PDB entry 6GWE | X-ray diffraction, 2.30 A resolution | chains A and B

[Chain A]
Name: Thrombin heavy chain
Organism: Homo sapiens
Notes: EC 3.4.21.5
UniProtKB: P00734 (THRB_HUMAN); the construct lacks a stretch of the UniProt sequence and is renumbered around it, so the offset changes along the chain: 16-37 = UniProt 364-385; 38-60 = UniProt 387-409; 61-77 = UniProt 419-435; 78-97 = UniProt 437-456; 7 more segments
Sequence (259 residues; numbered 16 to 247 plus 31 insertion-coded residues; 4 numbers in that range are skipped by the numbering (no residue carries them; nothing is unmodelled there); the number before each row is that of its first residue; a row labelled like 60A-60I holds insertion residues (60A, then the next letters in order)):
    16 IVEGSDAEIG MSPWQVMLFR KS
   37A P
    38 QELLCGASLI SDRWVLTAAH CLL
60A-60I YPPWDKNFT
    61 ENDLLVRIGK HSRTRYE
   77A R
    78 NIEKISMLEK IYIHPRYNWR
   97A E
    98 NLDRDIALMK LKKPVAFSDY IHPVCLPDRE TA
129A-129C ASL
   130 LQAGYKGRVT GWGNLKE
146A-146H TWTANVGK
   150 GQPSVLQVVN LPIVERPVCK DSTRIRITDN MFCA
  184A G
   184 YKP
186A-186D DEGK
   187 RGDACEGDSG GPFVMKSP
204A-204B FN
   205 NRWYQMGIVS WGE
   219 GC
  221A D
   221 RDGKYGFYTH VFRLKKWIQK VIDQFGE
Not modelled in the structure: 146A-146H, 246-247
Disulfide bonds: Cys42-Cys58, Cys168-Cys182, Cys191-Cys220
Bound ions: Na+: Arg221, Lys224
Residues lining bound ligands: P2 macrocycle (ODB; (10S,14S,17R)-14-(3-carbamimidamidopropyl)-3-[[2-(hydroxymethyl)phenyl]methyl]-5,12,15-tris(oxidanylidene)-19-thia-3,6,13,16-tetrazatricyclo[19.4.0.06,10]pentacosa-1(21),22,24-triene-17-carboxamide): His57, Tyr60A, Trp60D, Trp96, Arg97, Glu97A, Asn98, Leu99, Thr172, Ile174, Asp189, Ala190, Cys191, Glu192, Ser195, Val213, Ser214, Trp215, Gly216, Glu217, Gly219, Cys220, Gly226, Phe227
From the paper describing this entry:
  - binding site for P2 macrocycle: Glu217

[Chain B]
Name: Thrombin light chain
Organism: Homo sapiens
Notes: EC 3.4.21.5
UniProtKB: P00734 (THRB_HUMAN); the construct lacks a stretch of the UniProt sequence, so the offset changes along the chain: -5 to 0 = UniProt 328-333; 1-14 = UniProt 336-349
Sequence (36 residues; each row starts with the number of its first residue; a row labelled like 14A-14N holds insertion residues (14A, then the next letters in order); numbers below 1 keep their minus sign (Thr-5 is residue -5)):
    -5 TFGSGE
    1B A
    1A D
     1 CGLRPLFEKK SLED
14A-14N KTERELLESYIDGR
Not modelled in the structure: -5 to 0

[Chain A / chain B interface]
Cross-chain cystine bridges: Cys122(A)-Cys1(B)
Residue-residue contacts (62; chain A residue first):
  Glu23(A) - Phe7(B)
  Glu23(A) - Asp14(B)
  Glu23(A) - Lys14A(B)  hydrogen bond (side chain-backbone)
  Ile24(A) - Leu6(B)
  Ile24(A) - Phe7(B)
  Gly25(A) - Phe7(B)
  Met26(A) - Arg4(B)  hydrogen bond (backbone-side chain)
  Met26(A) - Phe7(B)  hydrophobic
  Met26(A) - Asp14(B)
  Pro28(A) - Arg4(B)
  Trp29(A) - Arg4(B)
  Ser115(A) - Pro5(B)
  Asp116(A) - Pro5(B)
  Asp116(A) - Leu6(B)
  Tyr117(A) - Leu6(B)  hydrophobic
  His119(A) - Asp1A(B)  salt bridge
  His119(A) - Leu3(B)  hydrogen bond (side chain-backbone)
  His119(A) - Pro5(B)
  Pro120(A) - Cys1(B)
  Pro120(A) - Gly2(B)  hydrogen bond (backbone-backbone)
  Val121(A) - Cys1(B)
  Cys122(A) - Cys1(B)  disulfide
  Cys122(A) - Gly2(B)
  Leu129C(A) - Tyr14J(B)  hydrophobic
  Gln131(A) - Arg14N(B)  hydrogen bond
  Ala132(A) - Gly14M(B)
  Ala132(A) - Arg14N(B)  hydrogen bond (backbone-side chain)
  Gly133(A) - Ser14I(B)
  Gly133(A) - Gly14M(B)
  Tyr134(A) - Ser14I(B)
  Tyr134(A) - Tyr14J(B)  hydrophobic
  Tyr134(A) - Arg14N(B)
  Lys135(A) - Glu14E(B)  salt bridge
  Lys135(A) - Leu14F(B)
  Lys135(A) - Ser14I(B)  hydrogen bond (backbone-side chain)
  Gly136(A) - Leu14F(B)
  Arg137(A) - Arg4(B)
  Arg137(A) - Asp14(B)  salt bridge
  Arg137(A) - Thr14B(B)  hydrogen bond
  Arg137(A) - Glu14C(B)
  Asn159(A) - Thr14B(B)  hydrogen bond
  Asn159(A) - Glu14E(B)  hydrogen bond
  Asn159(A) - Leu14F(B)
  Tyr184(A) - Glu14E(B)  hydrogen bond
  Met201(A) - Tyr14J(B)
  Lys202(A) - Glu8(B)  salt bridge
  Lys202(A) - Glu14C(B)  salt bridge
  Lys202(A) - Tyr14J(B)  hydrogen bond (backbone-side chain)
  Pro204(A) - Leu14G(B)  hydrophobic
  Pro204(A) - Tyr14J(B)
  Asn205(A) - Leu3(B)
  Asn205(A) - Glu8(B)
  Arg206(A) - Cys1(B)  hydrogen bond (side chain-backbone)
  Arg206(A) - Asp1A(B)
  Arg206(A) - Ala1B(B)  hydrogen bond (side chain-backbone)
  Arg206(A) - Gly2(B)
  Arg206(A) - Leu3(B)
  Trp207(A) - Gly2(B)  hydrogen bond (backbone-backbone)
  Trp207(A) - Arg4(B)
  Trp207(A) - Glu8(B)  hydrogen bond
  Trp207(A) - Asp14(B)
  Trp207(A) - Leu14F(B)  hydrophobic
Other interface residues (no listed pair), chain A (30 interface residues in all): Asn204B

[Summary]
Chain A and chain B form an interface of 30 and 21 residues respectively; the contacts include 1 disulfide
bond, 16 hydrogen bonds and 5 salt bridges. Polar pairs include His119(A)-Asp1A(B), Lys135(A)-Glu14E(B) and
Arg137(A)-Asp14(B). Chain A binds P2 macrocycle. Arg221(A) and Lys224(A) coordinate Na+. From the paper: a
binding site for P2 macrocycle at Glu217(A).
Here chain A is Thrombin heavy chain and chain B is Thrombin light chain, both from Homo sapiens. Entry 6GWE
(Crystal structure of Thrombin bound to P2 macrocycle) was determined by X-ray diffraction.
